4WSU - chains A and C of the 6 polymer chains in the assembly; structure by X-ray diffraction, 2.70 A resolution.

== Chain A (and C) ==
Name: Hemagglutinin HA1 chain
Source organism: Influenza A virus
Notes: chain C of this document is another copy of the same molecule, construct and numbering; everything in this record applies to it too
Amino-acid sequence (334 residues; numbered -4 to 329; the number before each row is that of its first residue; numbers below 1 keep their minus sign (Ala-4 is residue -4)):
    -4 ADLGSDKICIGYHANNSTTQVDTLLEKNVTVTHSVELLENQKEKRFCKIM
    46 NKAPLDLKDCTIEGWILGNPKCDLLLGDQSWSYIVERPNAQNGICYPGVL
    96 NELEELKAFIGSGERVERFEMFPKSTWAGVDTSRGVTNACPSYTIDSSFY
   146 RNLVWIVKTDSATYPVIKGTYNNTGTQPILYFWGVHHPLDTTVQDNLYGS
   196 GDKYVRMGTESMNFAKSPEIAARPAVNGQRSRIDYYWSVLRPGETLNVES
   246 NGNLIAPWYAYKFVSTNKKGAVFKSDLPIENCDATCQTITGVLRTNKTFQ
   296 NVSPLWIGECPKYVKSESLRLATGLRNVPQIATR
Not modelled in the structure: -4 to -1, 325-329
Disulfide bonds: Cys42-Cys277, Cys55-Cys67, Cys90-Cys135, Cys281-Cys305
Covalently attached groups: glycan linked to Asn11, Asn23, Asn167

== How chain A and chain C interact ==
Pairs across the interface - 18 pairs, chain A then chain C:
  Val94(A) with Ser206(C)
  Glu214(A) with Ala210(C)
  Ile215(A) with Arg201(C), hydrogen bond (backbone-side chain)
  Ala216(A) with Arg201(C); Glu244(C)
  Ala217(A) with Asn242(C), hydrogen bond (backbone-side chain); Glu244(C), hydrogen bond (backbone-side chain)
  Arg218(A) with Asn208(C); Asn242(C)
  Pro219(A) with Gly203(C); Thr204(C); Glu205(C); Thr240(C); Asn242(C)
  Val221(A) with Glu205(C)
  Arg227(A) with Thr204(C), hydrogen bond (side chain-backbone); Glu205(C)
  Asp229(A) with Asn208(C)
Also at the interface, not in a pair above, chain A (11 interface residues in all): His182

== In short ==
The interface between chain A and chain C involves 11 residues on one side and 10 on the other, with 4
hydrogen bonds. Among the polar pairs are Ile215(A)-Arg201(C), Ala217(A)-Asn242(C) and Ala217(A)-Glu244(C).
N-acetylglucosamine is covalently linked to Asn11(A), Asn23(A) and Asn167(A).
Both chains are Hemagglutinin HA1 chain (Influenza A virus). Entry 4WSU (The crystal structure of
hemagglutinin from A/Taiwan/1/2013 in complex with 3'SLN) was determined by X-ray diffraction, deposited
together with 4WST, 4WSV, 4WSW and 4WSX.
